Entry 1TWF (X-ray diffraction, 2.30 A resolution); this record covers chains C and J of the 10 polymer chains in the assembly.

Chain C:
Protein: DNA-directed RNA polymerase II 45 kDa polypeptide
Organism: Saccharomyces cerevisiae
Notes: EC 2.7.7.6
Reference sequence: P16370 (RPB3_YEAST); residue numbers follow UniProt; this construct covers 1-318
Sequence (318 residues; numbered 1 to 318; the number before each row is that of its first residue):
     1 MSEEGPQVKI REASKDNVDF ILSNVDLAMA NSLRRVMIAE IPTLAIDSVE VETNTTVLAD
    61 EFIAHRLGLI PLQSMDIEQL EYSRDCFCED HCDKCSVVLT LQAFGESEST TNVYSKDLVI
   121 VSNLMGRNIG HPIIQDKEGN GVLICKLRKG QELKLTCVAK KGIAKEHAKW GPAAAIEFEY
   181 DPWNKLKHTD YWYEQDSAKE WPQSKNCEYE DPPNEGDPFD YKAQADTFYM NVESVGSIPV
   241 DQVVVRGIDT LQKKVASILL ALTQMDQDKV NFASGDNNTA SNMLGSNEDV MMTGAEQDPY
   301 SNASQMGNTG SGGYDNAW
Disordered / not traced: 1-2, 269-318
Curated features (UniProtKB/Swiss-Prot):
  - binding site (Zn(2+)): C86, C88, C92, C95
  - modified residue: S2 (N-acetylserine)
  - natural variant: A30 (A30D: In mutant RPB3-1)
  - mutagenesis: K9 (K9E: Transcript termination readthrough)
Bound ions: Zn2+: C86, C88, C92, C95

Chain J:
Protein: DNA-directed RNA polymerases I, II, and III 8.3 kDa polypeptide
Organism: Saccharomyces cerevisiae
Notes: EC 2.7.7.6
Reference sequence: P22139 (RPB10_YEAST); residues 1-70 here = UniProt positions 1-70
Sequence (70 residues; numbered 1 to 70; the number before each row is that of its first residue):
     1 MIVPVRCFSC GKVVGDKWES YLNLLQEDEL DEGTALSRLG LKRYCCRRMI LTHVDLIEKF
    61 LRYNPLEKRD
Disordered / not traced: 66-70
Curated features (UniProtKB/Swiss-Prot):
  - binding site (Zn(2+)): C7, C10, C45, C46
  - cross-link: K59 (Glycyl lysine isopeptide (Lys-Gly) (interchain with G-Cter in ubiquitin))
Bound ions: Zn2+: C7, C10, C45, C46

Interface between chain C and chain J:
Residue-residue contacts (35; chain C residue first):
  V57(C) - F60(J)  hydrophobic
  L58(C) - M1(J)  hydrophobic
  L58(C) - I2(J)  hydrophobic
  F62(C) - M1(J)  hydrophobic
  R66(C) - I2(J)
  R66(C) - V3(J)  hydrogen bond (side chain-backbone)
  R66(C) - V5(J)
  L69(C) - V5(J)
  L69(C) - R6(J)  hydrogen bond (backbone-side chain)
  T110(C) - L61(J)
  N112(C) - E19(J)
  Y114(C) - E19(J)  hydrogen bond
  D136(C) - D16(J)
  K137(C) - L39(J)
  G141(C) - D16(J)
  V142(C) - V5(J)  hydrophobic
  V142(C) - V13(J)  hydrophobic
  V142(C) - G15(J)
  V142(C) - D16(J)
  L143(C) - G15(J)  hydrogen bond (backbone-backbone)
  K146(C) - D55(J)  salt bridge
  K146(C) - I57(J)
  K146(C) - E58(J)  salt bridge
  K146(C) - L61(J)
  R148(C) - L61(J)
  R148(C) - Y63(J)  hydrogen bond (side chain-backbone)
  R148(C) - N64(J)  hydrogen bond
  K169(C) - R6(J)
  A174(C) - C10(J)
  A175(C) - R43(J)
  E177(C) - K42(J)  salt bridge
  E233(C) - K12(J)
  E233(C) - R43(J)  salt bridge
  V235(C) - R6(J)
  V235(C) - V13(J)  hydrophobic
Interface residues without a listed pair, chain C (29 interface residues in all): I70, P71, I144, C145, L147, Q151, G171, A173
Interface residues without a listed pair, chain J (24 interface residues in all): P4, G11, S20

In short:
Chain C and chain J form an interface of 29 and 24 residues respectively; the contacts include 6 hydrogen
bonds and 4 salt bridges. Polar contacts include K146(C)-D55(J), K146(C)-E58(J) and E177(C)-K42(J).
Chain C is DNA-directed RNA polymerase II 45 kDa polypeptide and chain J is DNA-directed RNA polymerases I,
II, and III 8.3 kDa polypeptide, both from Saccharomyces cerevisiae; the structure, RNA polymerase II
complexed with UTP at 2.3 A resolution, was determined by X-ray diffraction together with 1R9S, 1R9T, 1TWA,
1TWC, 1TWG and 1TWH from the same study.
